PDB entry 8APH | electron microscopy, 3.80 A resolution | chains C1 and D1 of the 42 polymer chains in the assembly

Chain C1:
Protein: ATP synthase subunit alpha, mitochondrial
From: Trypanosoma brucei brucei
UniProt: Q9GS23 (ATPA_TRYBB); residue numbers follow UniProt; this construct covers 1-584
Sequence (584 residues; numbered 1 to 584; the number before each row is that of its first residue):
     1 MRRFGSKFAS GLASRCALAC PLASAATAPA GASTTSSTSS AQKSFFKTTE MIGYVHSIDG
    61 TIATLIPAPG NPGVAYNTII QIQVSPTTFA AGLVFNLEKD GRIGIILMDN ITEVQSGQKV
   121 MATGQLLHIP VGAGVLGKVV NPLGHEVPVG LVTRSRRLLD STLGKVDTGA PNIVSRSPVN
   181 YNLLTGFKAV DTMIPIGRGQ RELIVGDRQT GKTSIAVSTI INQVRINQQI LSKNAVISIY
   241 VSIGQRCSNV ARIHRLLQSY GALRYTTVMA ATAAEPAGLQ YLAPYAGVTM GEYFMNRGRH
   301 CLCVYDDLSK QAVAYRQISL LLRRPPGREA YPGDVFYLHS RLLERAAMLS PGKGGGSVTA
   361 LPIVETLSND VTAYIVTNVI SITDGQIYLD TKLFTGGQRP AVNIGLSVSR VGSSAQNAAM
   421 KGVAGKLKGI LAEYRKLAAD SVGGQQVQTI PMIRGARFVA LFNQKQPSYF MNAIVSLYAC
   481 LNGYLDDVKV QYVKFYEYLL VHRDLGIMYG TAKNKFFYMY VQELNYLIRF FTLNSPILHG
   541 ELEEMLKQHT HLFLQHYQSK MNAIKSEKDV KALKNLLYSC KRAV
Unresolved in the structure: 1-44, 152-160, 439-445
Bound ions: Mg2+: Thr213 (together with ATP)
Small-molecule neighbours:
  - ATP (adenosine-5'-triphosphate), molecule 1: Asp207, Arg208, Gln209, Thr210, Gly211, Lys212, Thr213, Ser214, Gln245, Phe394, Arg399, Pro400, Gln464, Lys465
  - ATP, molecule 2: Ile380, Ser381, Val408, Arg410
UniProt features mapped onto this chain:
  - binding site (ATP): Asp207 to Ser214, Gln464
  - site: Leu159, Asp160 (Cleavage), Ser407 (Required for activity)

Chain D1:
Protein: ATP synthase subunit beta, mitochondrial
From: Trypanosoma brucei brucei
Notes: EC 7.1.2.2
UniProt: Q9GPE9 (ATPB_TRYBB); residue numbers follow UniProt; this construct covers 1-519
Sequence (519 residues; each row starts with the number of its first residue):
     1 MLTRFRSAVL RGAVSITGAR AASTAPVADH KGRVGHVSQV IGAVVDVHFA DGVPPVLTAL
    61 DVVDKLGRDE PLTLEIVQHL DAHTGRCIAM QTTDLLKLKA KVVSTGGNIS VPVGRETLGR
   121 IFNVLGDAID QRGPVGEKLR MPIHAVAPKL ADQAAEDAVL TTGIKVIDLI LPYCKGGKIG
   181 LFGGAGVGKT VIIMELINNV AKGHGGFSVF AGVGERTREG TDLYLEMMQS KVIDLKGESK
   241 CVLVYGQMNE PPGARARVAQ SALTMAEYFR DVEGQDVLLF IDNIFRFTQA NSEVSALLGR
   301 IPAAVGYQPT LAEDLGQLQE RITSTTKGSI TSVQAVYVPA DDITDPAPAT TFSHLDATTV
   361 LDRAVAESGI YPAVNPLECA SRIMDPDVIS VDHYNVAQDV VQMLTKYREL QDIIAVLGID
   421 ELSEEDKLIV DRARKLVKFL SQPFQVAEVF TGMTGHYVQL DDTIDSFSGL LMGTYDQVPE
   481 MAFYMVGGIN SVLEKAKKMA EEAAELEKMR RARVAQASS
Unresolved in the structure: 1-26, 515-519
Bound ions: Mg2+: Thr190 (together with ATP)
Small-molecule neighbours:
  - ATP (adenosine-5'-triphosphate), molecule 1: Gly184, Ala185, Gly186, Val187, Gly188, Lys189, Thr190, Val191, Glu215, Arg216, Tyr337, Tyr371, Phe444, Ala447, Phe450, Thr451
  - ATP, molecule 2: Ser381, Arg382, Met384, Tyr394
UniProt features mapped onto this chain:
  - binding site (ATP): Gly184 to Val191, Arg216

Interface between chain C1 and chain D1:
Pairs across the interface (91):
  Val74(C1) - Lys97(D1)
  Ala75(C1) - Leu95(D1)  hydrophobic
  Ala75(C1) - Leu96(D1)
  Ala75(C1) - Lys97(D1)
  Tyr76(C1) - Val40(D1)  hydrophobic
  Tyr76(C1) - Gly42(D1)
  Tyr76(C1) - Thr93(D1)
  Tyr76(C1) - Asp94(D1)
  Tyr76(C1) - Leu95(D1)  hydrogen bond (backbone-backbone)
  Tyr76(C1) - Leu96(D1)  hydrogen bond (backbone-backbone)
  Asn77(C1) - Asp94(D1)  hydrogen bond
  Thr78(C1) - Leu95(D1)
  Phe95(C1) - Ile41(D1)
  Asn96(C1) - Val40(D1)
  Asn96(C1) - Ile41(D1)
  Leu97(C1) - Gln39(D1)
  Leu97(C1) - Val40(D1)  hydrogen bond (backbone-backbone)
  Leu97(C1) - Leu96(D1)
  Leu97(C1) - Leu98(D1)  hydrophobic
  Glu98(C1) - Ser38(D1)
  Glu98(C1) - Gln39(D1)
  Glu98(C1) - Leu98(D1)
  Lys99(C1) - Ser38(D1)
  Lys99(C1) - Gln39(D1)
  Lys99(C1) - Asp46(D1)
  Leu126(C1) - Asp94(D1)
  Leu126(C1) - Leu95(D1)  hydrophobic
  Asp167(C1) - Asp94(D1)
  Ala170(C1) - Asn249(D1)
  Asn172(C1) - Gln131(D1)
  Ile173(C1) - Ile121(D1)  hydrophobic
  Ile173(C1) - Ile129(D1)  hydrophobic
  Ile173(C1) - Thr217(D1)
  Ile173(C1) - Gly220(D1)
  Ile173(C1) - Thr221(D1)  hydrogen bond (backbone-side chain)
  Ile173(C1) - Tyr245(D1)  hydrophobic
  Val174(C1) - Ile121(D1)  hydrophobic
  Val174(C1) - Ile129(D1)
  Val174(C1) - Asp130(D1)
  Val174(C1) - Gln131(D1)
  Ser175(C1) - Gln131(D1)
  Arg176(C1) - Thr217(D1)
  Arg176(C1) - Thr221(D1)
  Arg201(C1) - Arg216(D1)
  Pro325(C1) - Ala296(D1)  hydrophobic
  Pro325(C1) - Pro302(D1)  hydrophobic
  Pro326(C1) - Val305(D1)
  Pro326(C1) - Gly306(D1)
  Gly327(C1) - Val305(D1)
  Arg328(C1) - Val305(D1)
  Arg328(C1) - Pro339(D1)
  Arg328(C1) - Asp342(D1)  salt bridge
  Arg328(C1) - Asp345(D1)  salt bridge
  Gly333(C1) - Gln289(D1)
  Gly333(C1) - Glu293(D1)
  Asp334(C1) - Glu293(D1)
  Phe336(C1) - Arg286(D1)
  Phe336(C1) - Gln289(D1)
  Tyr337(C1) - Met248(D1)
  Tyr337(C1) - Asn249(D1)
  Tyr337(C1) - Glu250(D1)
  Tyr337(C1) - Pro251(D1)
  Tyr337(C1) - Arg255(D1)
  Tyr337(C1) - Glu293(D1)
  Ser340(C1) - Met248(D1)
  Glu344(C1) - Arg216(D1)
  Glu344(C1) - Thr217(D1)  hydrogen bond
  Glu344(C1) - Met248(D1)
  Glu344(C1) - Asn249(D1)
  Thr372(C1) - Ala340(D1)
  Thr372(C1) - Asp341(D1)
  Tyr374(C1) - Gln289(D1)
  Thr377(C1) - Ala185(D1)
  Thr377(C1) - Tyr337(D1)  hydrogen bond (backbone-side chain)
  Asn378(C1) - Tyr337(D1)
  Ile380(C1) - Ala185(D1)  hydrophobic
  Ile380(C1) - Arg216(D1)  hydrogen bond (backbone-side chain)
  Ser381(C1) - Arg216(D1)  hydrogen bond (backbone-side chain)
  Ser381(C1) - Met248(D1)
  Ser381(C1) - Arg286(D1)  hydrogen bond
  Ile382(C1) - Arg216(D1)  hydrogen bond (backbone-side chain)
  Ile382(C1) - Met248(D1)  hydrophobic
  Thr383(C1) - Arg216(D1)  hydrogen bond (backbone-side chain)
  Asp384(C1) - Arg216(D1)  salt bridge
  Asp384(C1) - Arg218(D1)  salt bridge
  Ser409(C1) - Phe450(D1)
  Arg410(C1) - Gly186(D1)
  Arg410(C1) - Arg216(D1)
  Arg410(C1) - Arg218(D1)
  Arg410(C1) - Phe450(D1)
  Ser413(C1) - Val449(D1)
Interface residues without a listed pair, chain C1 (50 interface residues in all): Gly124, Lys165, Pro171, Pro178, Arg324, Val371, Leu406, Val411, Lys436
Interface residues without a listed pair, chain D1 (54 interface residues in all): Asp69, Leu80, Glu215, Asp222, Tyr224, Leu225, Pro252, Arg363, Glu367, Met481

In short:
50 residues of chain C1 face 54 of chain D1 across their interface; the contacts include 12 hydrogen bonds and
4 salt bridges. Polar pairs include Arg328(C1)-Asp342(D1), Arg328(C1)-Asp345(D1) and Asp384(C1)-Arg216(D1).
One ATP molecule is bound between chain C1 and chain D1.
Here chain C1 is ATP synthase subunit alpha, mitochondrial and chain D1 is ATP synthase subunit beta,
mitochondrial, both from Trypanosoma brucei brucei. Entry 8APH (rotational state 2c of the Trypanosoma brucei
mitochondrial ATP synthase dimer) was determined by electron microscopy (same publication as 8AP6, 8AP7, 8AP8,
8AP9, 8APA, 8APB and 7 further entries).
